PDB entry 6OCP | X-ray diffraction, 2.35 A resolution | chains D and E of the 18 polymer chains in the assembly

# Chain D (and E)
Molecule: BTB/POZ domain-containing protein KCTD16
From: Homo sapiens
Notes: chain E of this document is another copy of the same molecule, construct and numbering; everything in this record applies to it too
UniProt: Q68DU8 (KCD16_HUMAN); residue numbers follow UniProt; this construct covers 22-134
Sequence (113 residues; each row starts with the number of its first residue):
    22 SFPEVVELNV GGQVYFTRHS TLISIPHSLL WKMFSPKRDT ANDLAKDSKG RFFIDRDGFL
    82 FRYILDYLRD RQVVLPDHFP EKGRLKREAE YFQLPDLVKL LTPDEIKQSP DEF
Not modelled in the structure: 58-64, 125-134 (chain E: 58-63, 125-134)
Curated features (UniProtKB/Swiss-Prot):
  - modified residue: Tyr112 (Phosphotyrosine), Ser130 (Phosphoserine)
From the paper describing this entry:
  - self-association interface (contacts with another copy of this molecule); pairs are residue here / residue on that copy: Thr38-Phe74 (hydrophobic contact)
  - mutagenesis - D76R, R77D, D78R, R105D: decreased expression
  - mutagenesis - D76R (13.4 kDa): abolished binding to another copy of this molecule
  - mutagenesis - D76R: abolished signaling in response to baclofen

# Interface between chain D and chain E
Residue-residue contacts - 40 pairs, chain D then chain E:
  Asn30(D) with Phe37(E)
  Gly32(D) with Tyr36(E); Phe37(E), hydrogen bond (backbone-backbone)
  Gly33(D) with Phe37(E)
  Ala66(D) with Glu25(E)
  Lys67(D) with Val26(E)
  Phe74(D) with Val26(E), hydrophobic; Phe37(E); Thr38(E); Arg39(E)
  Asp76(D) with Phe37(E); Thr38(E), hydrogen bond; Arg39(E), salt bridge; Thr42(E), hydrogen bond; Arg90(E), salt bridge
  Arg77(D) with Arg90(E); Asp91(E), salt bridge
  Asp78(D) with Arg83(E), salt bridge; Arg90(E)
  Phe80(D) with Gln34(E); Arg83(E)
  Leu81(D) with Arg83(E)
  Phe100(D) with Asp98(E)
  Pro101(D) with Pro97(E); Asp98(E), hydrogen bond (backbone-backbone)
  Glu102(D) with Arg83(E), salt bridge; Tyr84(E); Pro97(E)
  Lys103(D) with Asp98(E)
  Gly104(D) with Val95(E); Asp98(E)
  Arg105(D) with Arg83(E); Tyr84(E); Asp87(E), salt bridge; Val95(E), hydrogen bond (side chain-backbone); Leu96(E); Pro97(E)
  Arg108(D) with Asp91(E), salt bridge; Gln93(E); Val95(E)
Interface residues without a listed pair, chain D (22 interface residues in all): Gln34, Asp68, Ser69, Glu109
Interface residues without a listed pair, chain E (20 interface residues in all): Glu28, Val35

# Overview
The interface between chain D and chain E involves 22 residues on one side and 20 on the other, with 5
hydrogen bonds and 7 salt bridges. Polar pairs include Asp76(D)-Arg39(E), Asp76(D)-Arg90(E) and
Arg77(D)-Asp91(E). The paper reports that D76R, R77D and D78R of chain D, among others, reduce expression; a
self-association interface involving Thr38(D).
Chain D and chain E are both BTB/POZ domain-containing protein KCTD16 (Homo sapiens); the structure, Crystal
structure of a human GABAB receptor peptide bound to KCTD16 T1, was determined by X-ray diffraction together
with 6OCR and 6OCT from the same study.
